PDB entry 5QZ9 | X-ray diffraction, 1.43 A resolution | chains A and B

[Chain A]
Protein: Pre-mRNA-splicing factor 8
Organism: Saccharomyces cerevisiae (strain ATCC 204508 / S288c)
Notes: fragment: yPrp8 RNaseH
Reference sequence: P33334 (PRP8_YEAST); numbering as in UniProt (aligned over 1836-2090)
Amino-acid sequence (258 residues; each row starts with the number of its first residue):
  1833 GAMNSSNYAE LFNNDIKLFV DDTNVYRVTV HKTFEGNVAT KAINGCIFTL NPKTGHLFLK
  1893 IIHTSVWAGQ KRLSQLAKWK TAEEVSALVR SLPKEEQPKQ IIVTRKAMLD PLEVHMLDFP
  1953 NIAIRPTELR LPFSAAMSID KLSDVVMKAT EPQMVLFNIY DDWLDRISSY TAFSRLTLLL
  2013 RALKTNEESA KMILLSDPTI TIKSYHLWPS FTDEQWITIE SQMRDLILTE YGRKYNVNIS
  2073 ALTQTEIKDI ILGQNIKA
Disordered / not traced: 2070-2090
Sequence notes: expression tag (1833-1835)
Curated features (UniProtKB/Swiss-Prot):
  - mutagenesis: Asp1853 (D1853A: Alters protein folding. Severely impaired growth. Strongly reduced growth at 35 degrees Celsius; when associated with A-1854; D1853N: Reduced growth at 30 degrees Celsius ...), Asp1854 (D1854A: Reduced growth at 30 degrees Celsius. Strongly reduced growth at 16 degrees Celsius. Strongly reduced growth at 35 degrees Celsius; when associated with A-1853 ...), Thr1855 (T1855A: Reduced growth at 30 degrees Celsius. Strongly reduced growth at 16 degrees Celsius), Thr1936 (T1936A: Reduced growth at 30 degrees Celsius. Strongly reduced growth at 16 degrees Celsius), Arg1937 (R1937K: Severely impaired growth. Reduced growth at 30 degrees Celsius. Strongly reduced growth at 16 degrees Celsius)

[Chain B]
Protein: A1 cistron-splicing factor AAR2
Organism: Saccharomyces cerevisiae (strain ATCC 204508 / S288c)
Notes: fragment: GAMA - Aar2(1-152) - SSSSS - Aar2(171-317); engineered mutation(s): L153_D170delinsSSSSS
Reference sequence: P32357 (AAR2_YEAST); numbering as in UniProt; present here: 1-152, 171-317
Amino-acid sequence (308 residues; each row starts with the number of its first residue; note: 13 numbers in that range are skipped by the numbering (no residue carries them; nothing is unmodelled there); numbers below 1 keep their minus sign (Gly-3 is residue -3)):
    -3 GAMAMNTVPF TSAPIEVTIG IDQYSFNVKE NQPFHGIKDI PIGHVHVIHF QHADNSSMRY
    57 GYWFDCRMGN FYIQYDPKDG LYKMMEERDG AKFENIVHNF KERQMMVSYP KIDEDDTWYN
   117 LTEFVQMDKI RKIVRKDENQ FSYVDSSMTT VQENEL
   166 SSSSSDPAHS LNYTVINFKS REAIRPGHEM EDFLDKSYYL NTVMLQGIFK NSSNYFGELQ
   226 FAFLNAMFFG NYGSSLQWHA MIELICSSAT VPKHMLDKLD EILYYQIKTL PEQYSDILLN
   286 ERVWNICLYS SFQKNSLHNT EKIMENKYPE LL
Disordered / not traced: -3 to 0, 166-169
Sequence notes: expression tag (-3 to 0); linker (166-170)
Curated features (UniProtKB/Swiss-Prot):
  - region: Leu261 to Ile282 (Leucine-zipper)
  - modified residue: Ser253 (Phosphoserine), Thr274 (Phosphothreonine)
  - mutagenesis: Ser253 (S253A: No effect on interaction with PRP8; S253D/E: Disrupts interaction with PRP8)

[Interface between chain A and chain B]
Pairs across the interface - 17 pairs, chain A then chain B:
  Gln1907(A) - Met195(B)
  Gln1907(A) - Leu199(B)
  Leu1908(A) - Met195(B)  hydrophobic
  Trp1911(A) - Glu194(B)
  Trp1911(A) - Met195(B)  hydrophobic
  Trp1911(A) - Phe198(B)  hydrophobic
  Asp1942(A) - Lys184(B)  salt bridge
  Asp1942(A) - Phe198(B)
  Glu1945(A) - Lys184(B)  salt bridge
  Val1946(A) - Ile189(B)  hydrophobic
  Val1946(A) - Glu194(B)
  Val1946(A) - Phe198(B)  hydrophobic
  His1947(A) - Glu194(B)  salt bridge
  Leu1949(A) - Lys184(B)
  Leu1949(A) - Ser185(B)
  Leu1949(A) - Arg186(B)
  Asp1950(A) - Arg186(B)  salt bridge

[Overview]
The interface between chain A and chain B involves 9 residues on one side and 8 on the other; the contacts
include 4 salt bridges. Among the polar pairs are Asp1942(A)-Lys184(B), Glu1945(A)-Lys184(B) and
His1947(A)-Glu194(B).
Chain A is Pre-mRNA-splicing factor 8 and chain B is A1 cistron-splicing factor AAR2, both from Saccharomyces
cerevisiae (strain ATCC 204508 / S288c); the structure, PanDDA analysis group deposition -- Auto-refined data
of Aar2/RNaseH for ground state model 24, was determined by X-ray diffraction, deposited together with 5QY1,
5QY2, 5QY3, 5QY4, 5QY5, 5QY6 and 128 further entries.
